PDB entry 9DTV | X-ray diffraction, 2.42 A resolution | chains A and D of the 4 polymer chains in the assembly

== Chain A (and D) ==
Molecule: 2-succinyl-5-enolpyruvyl-6-hydroxy-3-cyclohexene-1-carboxylate synthase
Organism: Mycobacterium tuberculosis H37Rv
Notes: EC 2.2.1.9; chain D of this document is another copy of the same molecule, construct and numbering; everything in this record applies to it too
UniProtKB: P9WK11 (MEND_MYCTU); residues 1-554 here = UniProt positions 1-554
Amino-acid sequence (574 residues; each row starts with the number of its first residue; numbers below 1 keep their minus sign (Met-19 is residue -19)):
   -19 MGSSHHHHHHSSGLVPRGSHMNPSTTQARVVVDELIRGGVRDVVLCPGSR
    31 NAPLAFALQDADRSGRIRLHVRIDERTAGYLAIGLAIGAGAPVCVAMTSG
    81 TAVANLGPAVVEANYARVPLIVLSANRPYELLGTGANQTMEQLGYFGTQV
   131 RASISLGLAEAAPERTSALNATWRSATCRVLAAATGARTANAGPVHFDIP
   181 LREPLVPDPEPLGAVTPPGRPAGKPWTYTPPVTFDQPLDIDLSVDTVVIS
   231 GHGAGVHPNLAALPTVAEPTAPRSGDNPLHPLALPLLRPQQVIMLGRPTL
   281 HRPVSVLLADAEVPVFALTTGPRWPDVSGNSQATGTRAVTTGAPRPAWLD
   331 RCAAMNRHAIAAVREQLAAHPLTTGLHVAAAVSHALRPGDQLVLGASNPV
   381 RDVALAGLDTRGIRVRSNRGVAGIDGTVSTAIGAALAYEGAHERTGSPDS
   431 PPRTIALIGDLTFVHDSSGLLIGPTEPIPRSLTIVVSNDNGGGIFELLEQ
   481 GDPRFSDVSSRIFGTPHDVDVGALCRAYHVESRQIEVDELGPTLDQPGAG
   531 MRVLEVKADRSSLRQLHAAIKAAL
Unresolved in the structure: -19 to -1, 472-486 (chain D: -19 to 1, 114-118, 185-194)
Sequence notes: initiating methionine (-19); expression tag (-18 to 0); engineered mutation Ala141 (Asp in P9WK11)
Residues lining bound ligands:
  - 1,4-dihydroxy-2-naphthoic acid (DNA): Gly113, Thr114, Gly115
  - thiamine diphosphate (TPP): Pro27, Gly28, Glu55, Thr78, Thr81, Ala82, Gln118

== Chain A / chain D interface ==
Residue-residue contacts (122; chain A residue first):
  Leu25(A) - Ile492(D)  hydrophobic
  Pro27(A) - Thr495(D)
  Gly28(A) - Phe475(D)
  Gly28(A) - Phe493(D)
  Ser29(A) - Phe475(D)
  Ser29(A) - Leu478(D)
  Ser29(A) - Gln480(D)  hydrogen bond
  Ala32(A) - Phe493(D)  hydrophobic
  Ala35(A) - Ile492(D)
  Phe36(A) - Phe485(D)  hydrophobic
  Phe36(A) - Val488(D)  hydrophobic
  Phe36(A) - Phe493(D)  hydrophobic
  Gln39(A) - Val488(D)
  Gln39(A) - Ile492(D)
  Asp42(A) - Arg491(D)  salt bridge
  Arg43(A) - Val488(D)
  Leu49(A) - Arg491(D)  hydrogen bond (backbone-side chain)
  Leu49(A) - Ile492(D)  hydrophobic
  Val51(A) - Arg491(D)
  Val51(A) - Thr495(D)
  Ile53(A) - Leu441(D)  hydrophobic
  Ile53(A) - His445(D)  hydrogen bond (backbone-side chain)
  Ile53(A) - His497(D)
  Asp54(A) - Arg56(D)  salt bridge
  Asp54(A) - His445(D)  salt bridge
  Glu55(A) - His445(D)  salt bridge
  Arg56(A) - Asp54(D)  salt bridge
  Arg56(A) - Arg56(D)
  Arg56(A) - Asn85(D)  hydrogen bond
  Gly80(A) - Val401(D)
  Thr81(A) - Tyr60(D)
  Thr81(A) - Pro88(D)
  Thr81(A) - Val401(D)
  Thr81(A) - Gly403(D)
  Thr81(A) - Asp405(D)  hydrogen bond
  Asn85(A) - Arg56(D)  hydrogen bond
  Asn85(A) - Pro88(D)
  Asn85(A) - Asp405(D)  hydrogen bond
  Gly87(A) - Ala84(D)
  Pro88(A) - Ala84(D)
  Pro88(A) - Asn85(D)
  Val91(A) - Glu121(D)
  Tyr95(A) - Glu121(D)  hydrogen bond
  Thr114(A) - Pro305(D)
  Thr114(A) - Asp306(D)  hydrogen bond (backbone-backbone)
  Gly115(A) - Arg277(D)  hydrogen bond (backbone-side chain)
  Ala116(A) - Arg277(D)  hydrogen bond (backbone-side chain)
  Asn117(A) - Arg277(D)
  Asn117(A) - Thr279(D)
  Asn117(A) - Arg399(D)
  Asn117(A) - Ala402(D)
  Gln118(A) - Val401(D)
  Thr119(A) - Tyr95(D)
  Met120(A) - Val91(D)  hydrophobic
  Met120(A) - Tyr95(D)
  Glu121(A) - Tyr95(D)  hydrogen bond
  Glu121(A) - Thr128(D)
  Glu121(A) - Gln129(D)  hydrogen bond
  Gly124(A) - Gly124(D)
  Tyr125(A) - Gly87(D)
  Tyr125(A) - Leu123(D)
  Tyr125(A) - Gly124(D)  hydrogen bond (backbone-backbone)
  Tyr125(A) - Tyr125(D)  hydrogen bond (backbone-backbone)
  Phe126(A) - Leu123(D)
  Phe126(A) - Gly124(D)
  Gly127(A) - Gly124(D)
  Thr128(A) - Gln122(D)
  Gln129(A) - Glu121(D)  hydrogen bond
  Gln129(A) - Gln122(D)  hydrogen bond (side chain-backbone)
  Gln129(A) - Leu123(D)
  Val186(A) - Glu479(D)
  Val186(A) - Gln480(D)
  Val186(A) - Phe485(D)  hydrophobic
  Pro187(A) - Arg484(D)  hydrogen bond (backbone-side chain)
  Pro187(A) - Phe485(D)
  Asp188(A) - Arg484(D)
  Pro189(A) - Arg484(D)
  Asp405(A) - Asn85(D)  hydrogen bond
  His445(A) - Ile53(D)
  His445(A) - Asp54(D)  salt bridge
  Ser447(A) - Tyr508(D)  hydrogen bond
  Leu451(A) - Val444(D)  hydrophobic
  Leu451(A) - His497(D)
  Leu451(A) - Val499(D)  hydrophobic
  Gly453(A) - Pro496(D)
  Pro454(A) - Pro496(D)
  Pro454(A) - Asp498(D)
  Thr455(A) - Arg491(D)
  Glu456(A) - Arg491(D)  salt bridge
  Asp487(A) - Asn31(D)  hydrogen bond
  Asp487(A) - Ala32(D)  hydrogen bond (side chain-backbone)
  Asp487(A) - Ala35(D)
  Asp487(A) - Phe36(D)
  Val488(A) - Gln39(D)
  Val488(A) - Leu49(D)  hydrophobic
  Ser489(A) - Cys26(D)
  Ser489(A) - Pro27(D)
  Ser489(A) - Val51(D)
  Arg491(A) - Leu49(D)
  Arg491(A) - Val51(D)
  Arg491(A) - Thr455(D)  hydrogen bond (side chain-backbone)
  Arg491(A) - Glu456(D)  salt bridge
  Ile492(A) - Pro27(D)  hydrophobic
  Ile492(A) - Val51(D)  hydrophobic
  Ile492(A) - Ile53(D)  hydrophobic
  Ile492(A) - Glu456(D)
  Phe493(A) - Pro27(D)  hydrophobic
  Asp498(A) - His509(D)  salt bridge
  Val499(A) - Leu451(D)  hydrophobic
  Val499(A) - Ala507(D)
  Ala503(A) - Ala507(D)  hydrophobic
  Leu504(A) - Leu504(D)  hydrophobic
  Leu504(A) - Ala507(D)  hydrophobic
  Arg506(A) - Arg506(D)
  Ala507(A) - Val499(D)
  Ala507(A) - Asp500(D)  hydrogen bond (backbone-backbone)
  Ala507(A) - Ala503(D)  hydrophobic
  Ala507(A) - Leu504(D)
  Tyr508(A) - Ser447(D)  hydrogen bond
  Tyr508(A) - Leu504(D)
  His509(A) - His497(D)
  His509(A) - Asp498(D)  hydrogen bond (side chain-backbone)
Other interface residues (no listed pair), chain A (74 interface residues in all): His50, Ala84, Leu112, Val401, Ile404, Leu441, Val444, Pro457, Thr495, His497, Asp500
Other interface residues (no listed pair), chain D (72 interface residues in all): Leu25, Gly28, Arg30, Arg52, Thr81, Asn94, Trp304, Pro454

== Overview ==
Chain A and chain D form an interface of 74 and 72 residues respectively; the contacts include 26 hydrogen
bonds and 9 salt bridges. Among the polar pairs are Asp42(A)-Arg491(D), Asp54(A)-Arg56(D) and
Asp54(A)-His445(D). Chain A binds thiamine diphosphate and 1,4-dihydroxy-2-naphthoic acid.
Both chains are 2-succinyl-5-enolpyruvyl-6-hydroxy-3-cyclohexene-1-carboxylate synthase (Mycobacterium
tuberculosis H37Rv). Entry 9DTV (Structure of D141A mutant of M.tuberculosis MenD (SEPHCHC Synthase)) was
determined by X-ray diffraction together with 9DQI and 9DSN from the same study.
